PDB entry 4AKC | X-ray diffraction, 2.30 A resolution | chains A and F of the 8 polymer chains in the assembly

[Chain A]
Molecule: Agglutinin alpha chain
Source organism: Artocarpus integer
UniProt: P18670 (LECA_ARTIN); residues 1-133 here = UniProt positions 1-133
Chain sequence (133 residues; numbered 1 to 133; the number before each row is that of its first residue):
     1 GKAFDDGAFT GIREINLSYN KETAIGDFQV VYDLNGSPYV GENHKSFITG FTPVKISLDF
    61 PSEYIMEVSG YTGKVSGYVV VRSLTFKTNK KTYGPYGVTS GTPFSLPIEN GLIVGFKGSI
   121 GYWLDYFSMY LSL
Swiss-Prot annotation at these positions:
  - region: V68 to N89 (IgA-binding)
  - glycosylation: N43 (N-linked (GlcNAc...) asparagine)
  - natural variant: K45 (K45L; K45T), M66 (M66D; M66V), K74 (N74K: this construct carries the variant)

[Chain F]
Molecule: Agglutinin beta-4 chain
Source organism: Artocarpus integer
UniProt: Q9S8T0 (LECB4_ARTIN); residues 1-19 here = UniProt positions 1-19
Chain sequence (21 residues; row label = number of the first residue in the row):
     1 NEQSGISQTV IVGPWGAQVS T
Not modelled in the structure: 1-3, 18-21
Sequence notes: expression tag (20-21)

[Interface between chain A and chain F]
Pairs across the interface (19; chain A residue first):
  S105(A) - W15(F)  hydrogen bond (backbone-side chain)
  L106(A) - V12(F)  hydrophobic
  P107(A) - V12(F)
  P107(A) - G13(F)  hydrogen bond (backbone-backbone)
  P107(A) - P14(F)
  P107(A) - W15(F)
  I108(A) - I11(F)
  I108(A) - G13(F)
  E109(A) - I11(F)  hydrogen bond (backbone-backbone)
  E109(A) - G13(F)
  E109(A) - P14(F)
  N110(A) - Q8(F)  hydrogen bond
  N110(A) - T9(F)  hydrogen bond (side chain-backbone)
  N110(A) - V10(F)
  N110(A) - I11(F)  hydrogen bond (backbone-backbone)
  L131(A) - V12(F)  hydrophobic
  L133(A) - Q8(F)
  L133(A) - T9(F)
  L133(A) - V10(F)
Other interface residues (no listed pair), chain A (10 interface residues in all): G111, S132

[In short]
Chain A and chain F form an interface of 10 and 8 residues respectively, with 6 hydrogen bonds. Among the
polar pairs are S105(A)-W15(F), N110(A)-Q8(F) and N110(A)-T9(F).
Here chain A is Agglutinin alpha chain and chain F is Agglutinin beta-4 chain, both from Artocarpus integer.
Entry 4AKC (Structure of Galactose Binding lectin from Champedak (CGB) with Gal(beta)1,3-GalNac) was
determined by X-ray diffraction together with 4AK4, 4AKB and 4AKD from the same study.
